Entry 4LF5 (X-ray diffraction, 3.75 A resolution); this record covers chains A and K of the 21 polymer chains in the assembly.

# Chain A
Molecule: 16S rRNA
From: Thermus thermophilus
Sequence (1522 nucleotides; row label = number of the first residue in the row; note: 43 numbers in that range are skipped by the numbering (no residue carries them; nothing is unmodelled there); a row labelled like 190A-190L holds insertion residues (190A, then the next letters in order); numbering starts at 0):
     0 UUUGUUGGAG AGUUUGAUCC UGGCUCAGGG UGAACGCUGG CGGCGUGCCU AAGACAUGCA
    60 AGUCGUGCGG G
    73 CCGCGGGGUU UU
    88 ACUCCG
    95 UGGUC
   101 AGCGGCGGAC GGGUGAGUAA CGCGUGGGU
  129A G
   130 ACCUACCCGG AAGAGGGGGA CAACCCGGGG AAACUCGGGC UAAUCCCCCA UGUGGACCCG
   190 C
190A-190L CCCUUGGGGUGU
   191 GUCCAAAGGG CUUU
   216 GCCCGCUUCC GGAUGGGCCC GCGUCCCAUC AGCUAGUUGG UGGGGUAAUG GCCCACCAAG
   276 GCGACGACGG GUAGCCGGUC UGAGAGGAUG GCCGGCCACA GGGGCACUGA GACACGGGCC
   336 CCACUCCUAC GGGAGGCAGC AGUUAGGAAU CUUCCGCAAU GGGCGCAAGC CUGACGGAGC
   396 GACGCCGCUU GGAGGAAGAA GCCCUUCGGG GUGUAAACUC CUGAA
   442 CCCGGGACGA AACCCCCGAC GA
   474 GGGGACUGAC GGUACCGGG
   494 GUAAUAGCGC CGGCCAACUC CGUGCCAGCA GCCGCGGUAA UACGGAGGGC GCGAGCGUUA
   554 CCCGGAUUCA CUGGGCGUAA AGGGCGUGUA GGCGGCCUGG GGCGUCCCAU GUGAAAGACC
   614 ACGGCUCAAC CGUGGGGGAG CGUGGGAUAC GCUCAGGCUA GACGGUGGGA GAGGGUGGUG
   674 GAAUUCCCGG AGUAGCGGUG AAAUGCGCAG AUACCGGGAG GAACGCCGAU GGCGAAGGCA
   734 GCCACCUGGU CCACCCGUGA CGCUGAGGCG CGAAAGCGUG GGGAGCAAAC CGGAUUAGAU
   794 ACCCGGGUAG UCCACGCCCU AAACGAUGCG CGCUAGGUCU CUGGGUCU
   848 CCUGGGGGCC GAAGCUAACG CGUUAAGCGC GCCGCCUGGG GAGUACGGCC GCAAGGCUGA
   908 AACUCAAAGG AAUUGACGGG GGCCCGCACA AGCGGUGGAG CAUGUGGUUU AAUUCGAAGX
   968 AACGCGAAGA ACCUUACCAG GCCUUGACAU GCUAGG
 1003A G
  1004 AACCCGGGUG AAAGCCUGGG GUGCCCC
1030A-1030D GCGA
  1031 GGGGAGCCCU AGCACAGGUG CUGCAUGGCC GUCGUCAGCU CGUGCCGUGA GGUGUUGGGU
  1091 UAAGUCCCGC AACGAGCGCA ACCCCCGCCG UUAGUUGCCA GCGGUUCGGC CGGGCACUCU
  1151 AACGGGACUG CCCGCGAAA
  1171 GCGGGAGGAA GGAGGGGACG ACGUCUGGUC AGCAUGGCCC UUACGGCCUG GGCGACACAC
  1231 GUGCUACAAU GCCCACUACA AAGCGAUGCC ACCCGGCAAC GGGGAGCUAA UCGCAAAAAG
  1291 GUGGGCCCAG UUCGGAUUGG GGUCUGCAAC CCGACCCCAU GAAGCCGGAA UCGCUAGUAA
  1351 UCGCGGAUCA G
 1361A C
  1362 CAUGCCGCGG UGAAUACGUU CCCGGGCCUU GUACACACXG CCXGUXACGC CAUGGGAGCG
  1422 GGCUCUACCC GAAGUCGCCG GG
  1446 AGCCUACGGG
  1459 CAGGCGCCGA GGGUAGGGCC CGUGACUGGG GCGAAGUCGU AACAAGGUAG CUGUACCGGA
  1519 AGGUGCGGCU GGAU
 1532A C
  1533 CA
  1536 CUCCUUUCU
Disordered / not traced: 0-4, 1532A, 1536-1538
Modified residues: PSU (pseudouridine-5'-monophosphate) at position 516, 7MG (7N-methyl-8-hydroguanosine-5'-monophosphate) at position 527, M2G (N2-dimethylguanosine-5'-monophosphate) at position 966, 5MC (5-methylcytidine-5'-monophosphate) at position 967, 2MG (2N-methylguanosine-5'-monophosphate) at position 1207, 5MC (5-methylcytidine-5'-monophosphate) at position 1400, 4OC (4n,o2'-methylcytidine-5'-monophosphate) at position 1402, 5MC (5-methylcytidine-5'-monophosphate) at position 1404, 5MC (5-methylcytidine-5'-monophosphate) at position 1407, UR3 (3-methyluridine-5'-monophoshate) at position 1498, PSU (pseudouridine-5'-monophosphate) at position 1540, PSU (pseudouridine-5'-monophosphate) at position 1541
Sequence notes: conflict C1533 (A2157 in M26923.1), A1534 (C2158 in M26923.1)

# Chain K
Molecule: ribosomal protein S11
From: Thermus thermophilus
Reference sequence: P80376 (RS11_THET8); residues 1-129 here = UniProt positions 1-129
Chain sequence (129 residues; row label = number of the first residue in the row):
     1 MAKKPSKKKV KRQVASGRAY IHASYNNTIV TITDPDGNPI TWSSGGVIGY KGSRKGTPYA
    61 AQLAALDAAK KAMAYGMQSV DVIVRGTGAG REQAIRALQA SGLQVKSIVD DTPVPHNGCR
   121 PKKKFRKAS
Disordered / not traced: 1-10

# Interface between chain A and chain K
Contacting residue pairs (80):
  G674(A) with His116(K), base contact
  A675(A) with Val114(K), hydrogen bond to the sugar; Pro115(K), base contact; His116(K), hydrogen bond to the base; Gly118(K), base contact
  A676(A) with Pro113(K), sugar contact; Val114(K), sugar contact; Pro115(K), sugar contact; Cys119(K), base contact
  U677(A) with Cys119(K), base contact
  G683(A) with Asn38(K), hydrogen bond to the base; Pro39(K), base contact
  A684(A) with Asn38(K), sugar contact; Pro39(K), hydrogen bond to the sugar
  G685(A) with Pro39(K), sugar contact; Ile40(K), sugar contact; Trp42(K), sugar contact; Tyr75(K), phosphate contact
  U686(A) with Trp42(K), hydrogen bond to the sugar
  A687(A) with Lys71(K), salt bridge to the phosphate
  G688(A) with Trp42(K), sugar contact; Ser44(K), hydrogen bond to the phosphate; Gly46(K), sugar contact; Val47(K), sugar contact
  C689(A) with Asn27(K), hydrogen bond to the phosphate; Ser44(K), hydrogen bond to the phosphate; Gly45(K), phosphate contact; Gly46(K), hydrogen bond to the phosphate; Lys55(K), salt bridge to the phosphate
  G690(A) with Asn27(K), hydrogen bond to the phosphate; Lys55(K), hydrogen bond to the base
  G691(A) with Asn26(K), hydrogen bond to the phosphate; Gly52(K), base contact; Lys55(K), hydrogen bond to the base; Lys124(K), hydrogen bond to the phosphate
  U692(A) with Asn26(K), hydrogen bond to the phosphate; Gly52(K), base contact; Ser53(K), hydrogen bond to the base; Lys124(K), salt bridge to the phosphate
  A694(A) with Ser53(K), phosphate contact; Arg54(K), hydrogen bond to the phosphate
  A695(A) with Gly52(K), phosphate contact; Ser53(K), hydrogen bond to the phosphate; Arg54(K), salt bridge to the phosphate
  A704(A) with Trp42(K), base contact
  U705(A) with Trp42(K), base contact
  A706(A) with His22(K), phosphate contact; Ile29(K), sugar contact; Thr31(K), hydrogen bond to the sugar
  C707(A) with Tyr20(K), phosphate contact; Gly37(K), hydrogen bond to the sugar; Pro39(K), base contact; Arg85(K), salt bridge to the phosphate
  C708(A) with Tyr20(K), phosphate contact; Asp36(K), hydrogen bond to the sugar; Gly37(K), sugar contact; Arg85(K), salt bridge to the phosphate
  G714(A) with Cys119(K), base contact
  A715(A) with Gly118(K), base contact
  A716(A) with His116(K), base contact; Asn117(K), hydrogen bond to the sugar; Gly118(K), sugar contact; Ser129(K), sugar contact
  C717(A) with Asn117(K), sugar contact
  G718(A) with His116(K), stacking on the base; Asn117(K), sugar contact
  A777(A) with Cys119(K), base contact
  G778(A) with Cys119(K), sugar contact; Arg120(K), hydrogen bond to the sugar
  C779(A) with Arg120(K), sugar contact; Pro121(K), phosphate contact; Lys122(K), salt bridge to the phosphate
  A780(A) with Lys122(K), salt bridge to the phosphate; Lys123(K), hydrogen bond to the phosphate
  C796(A) with Lys123(K), salt bridge to the phosphate
  C797(A) with Lys124(K), salt bridge to the phosphate
  G1523(A) with Lys123(K), salt bridge to the phosphate
  C1524(A) with Arg120(K), salt bridge to the phosphate
  G1525(A) with Arg120(K), salt bridge to the phosphate; Arg126(K), salt bridge to the phosphate
Other interface residues (no listed pair), chain A (38 interface residues in all): G798, G799, U1522
Other interface residues (no listed pair), chain K (41 interface residues in all): Arg12, Ser24, Thr33, Lys51

# Overview
38 residues of chain A face 41 of chain K across their interface, with 24 hydrogen bonds, 14 salt bridges and
1 aromatic stacking contact. Among the polar pairs are A675(A)-His116(K), G683(A)-Asn38(K) and
G690(A)-Lys55(K).
Here chain A is 16S rRNA and chain K is ribosomal protein S11, both from Thermus thermophilus. Entry 4LF5
(Crystal Structure of 30S ribosomal subunit from Thermus thermophilus) was determined by X-ray diffraction.
